5LAI - chains H and Z of the 28 polymer chains in the assembly; structure by X-ray diffraction, 2.50 A resolution.

Chain H:
Molecule: Proteasome subunit beta type-2
Organism: Saccharomyces cerevisiae (strain ATCC 204508 / S288c)
Notes: EC 3.4.25.1
Reference sequence: P25043 (PSB2_YEAST); residues 1-232 here correspond to UniProt positions 30-261 (UniProt number = residue number + 29)
Amino-acid sequence (232 residues; each row starts with the number of its first residue):
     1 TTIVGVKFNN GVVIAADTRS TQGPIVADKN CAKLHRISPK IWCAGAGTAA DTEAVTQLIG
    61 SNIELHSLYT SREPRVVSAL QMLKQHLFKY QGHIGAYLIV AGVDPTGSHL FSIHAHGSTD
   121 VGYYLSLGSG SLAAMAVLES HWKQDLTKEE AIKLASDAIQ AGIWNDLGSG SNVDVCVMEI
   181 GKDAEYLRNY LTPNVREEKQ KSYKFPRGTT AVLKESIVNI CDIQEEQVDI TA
Unresolved in the structure: 227-232
Curated features (UniProtKB/Swiss-Prot):
  - active site: Thr1 (Nucleophile)

Chain Z:
Molecule: Proteasome subunit beta type-6
Organism: Saccharomyces cerevisiae (strain ATCC 204508 / S288c)
Notes: EC 3.4.25.1
Reference sequence: P23724 (PSB6_YEAST); residues 1-222 here correspond to UniProt positions 20-241 (UniProt number = residue number + 19)
Amino-acid sequence (222 residues; row label = number of the first residue in the row):
     1 QFNPYGDNGG TILGIAGEDF AVLAGDTRNI TDYSINSRYE PKVFDCGDNI VMSANGFAAD
    61 GDALVKRFKN SVKWYHFDHN DKKLSINSAA RNIQHLLYGK RFFPYYVHTI IAGLDEDGKG
   121 AVYSFDPVGS YEREQCRAGG AAASLIMPFL DNQVNFKNQY EPGTNGKVKK PLKYLSVEEV
   181 IKLVRDSFTS ATERHIQVGD GLEILIVTKD GVRKEFYELK RD
Metal / ion sites: Mg2+: Thr192, His195, Val198

Interface between chain H and chain Z:
Contacting residue pairs - 62 pairs, chain H then chain Z:
  Arg19(H) with Ile196(Z); Asp222(Z), salt bridge
  Pro24(H) with Arg194(Z); His195(Z); Ile196(Z), hydrogen bond (backbone-backbone)
  Ile25(H) with Leu145(Z), hydrophobic; Arg194(Z); His195(Z)
  Val26(H) with Glu193(Z); Arg194(Z), hydrogen bond (backbone-backbone); Ile196(Z), hydrophobic
  Ala27(H) with Arg194(Z), hydrogen bond (backbone-side chain)
  Lys29(H) with Glu193(Z), salt bridge; Arg194(Z)
  Ile163(H) with Asp222(Z)
  Trp164(H) with Ile35(Z); Arg38(Z), hydrogen bond (backbone-side chain); Arg221(Z); Asp222(Z)
  Asn165(H) with Tyr33(Z); Arg38(Z)
  Asp166(H) with Tyr33(Z); Asp222(Z)
  Leu167(H) with Arg28(Z); Ile30(Z), hydrophobic; Asp32(Z); Tyr33(Z), hydrogen bond (backbone-backbone); Ile35(Z), hydrophobic; Ile196(Z)
  Gly168(H) with Tyr33(Z)
  Ser169(H) with Asp222(Z)
  Gly170(H) with Asp222(Z)
  Ser171(H) with Asp222(Z), hydrogen bond (backbone-side chain)
  Asn194(H) with Lys220(Z), hydrogen bond (backbone-side chain); Asp222(Z)
  Arg196(H) with Thr189(Z); Ser190(Z); Glu193(Z)
  Glu197(H) with Arg185(Z), salt bridge
  Lys199(H) with Asp186(Z)
  Gln200(H) with Lys182(Z); Arg185(Z), hydrogen bond; Asp186(Z), hydrogen bond (backbone-side chain)
  Lys201(H) with Glu179(Z), salt bridge; Asp186(Z)
  Tyr203(H) with Phe149(Z); Gln153(Z); Leu183(Z); Asp186(Z), hydrogen bond
  Phe205(H) with Asn152(Z); Gln153(Z); Gln159(Z)
  Pro206(H) with Pro162(Z), hydrophobic
  Arg207(H) with Pro162(Z)
  Gly208(H) with Pro162(Z)
  Thr209(H) with Asn158(Z); Gln159(Z); Tyr160(Z), hydrogen bond (backbone-backbone)
  Thr210(H) with Asn165(Z)
  Ala211(H) with Asn165(Z); Gly166(Z)
  Val212(H) with Asn165(Z)
Interface residues without a listed pair, chain H (34 interface residues in all): Thr21, Gly23, Asp28, Val195
Interface residues without a listed pair, chain Z (34 interface residues in all): Ser34, Glu161, Gln197, Glu218

Summary:
The chain H/chain Z interface involves 34 residues from each chain; the contacts include 11 hydrogen bonds and
4 salt bridges. Among the polar pairs are Arg19(H)-Asp222(Z), Lys29(H)-Glu193(Z) and Glu197(H)-Arg185(Z).
UniProt lists active-site residue Thr1(H) on chain H.
Chain H is Proteasome subunit beta type-2 and chain Z is Proteasome subunit beta type-6, both from
Saccharomyces cerevisiae (strain ATCC 204508 / S288c); the structure, Ligand-induced aziridine-formation at
the yeast proteasomal subunit beta5 by sulfonate esters, was determined by X-ray diffraction, deposited
together with 5LAJ.
